7F2K - chain A; structure by X-ray diffraction, 2.10 A resolution.

# Chain A
Name: Isoform 3 of cAMP-specific 3', 5'-cyclic phosphodiesterase 4D
Organism: Homo sapiens
Notes: EC 3.1.4.53
UniProtKB: Q08499 (PDE4D_HUMAN), isoform Q08499-2; residues 1-507 here correspond to UniProt positions 167-673 (UniProt number = residue number + 166)
Sequence (507 residues; each row starts with the number of its first residue):
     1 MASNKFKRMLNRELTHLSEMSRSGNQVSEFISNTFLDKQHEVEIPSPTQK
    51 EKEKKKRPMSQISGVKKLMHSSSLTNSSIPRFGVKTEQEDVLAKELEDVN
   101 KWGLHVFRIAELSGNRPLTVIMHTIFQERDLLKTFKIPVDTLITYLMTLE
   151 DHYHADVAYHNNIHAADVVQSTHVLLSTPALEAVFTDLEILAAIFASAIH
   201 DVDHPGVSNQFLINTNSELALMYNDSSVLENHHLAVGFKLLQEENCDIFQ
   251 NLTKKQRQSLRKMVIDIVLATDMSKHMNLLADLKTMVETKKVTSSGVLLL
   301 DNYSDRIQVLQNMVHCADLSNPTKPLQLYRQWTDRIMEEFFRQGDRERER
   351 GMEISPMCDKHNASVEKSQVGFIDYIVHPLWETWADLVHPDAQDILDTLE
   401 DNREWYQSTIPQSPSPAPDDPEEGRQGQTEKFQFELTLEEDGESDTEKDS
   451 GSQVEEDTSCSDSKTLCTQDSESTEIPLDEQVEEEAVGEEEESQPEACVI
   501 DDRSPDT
Disordered / not traced: 1-87, 410-507
Bound ions: Zn2+: His164, His200, Asp201, Asp318 (together with 17a); Mg2+ near Asp201 (its only coordinating residue here)
Small-molecule neighbours: 17a (0X8; (E)-4-[8-methoxy-2,2-dimethyl-7-(3-methylbut-2-enyl)-9-oxidanyl-6-oxidanylidene-pyrano[3,2-b]xanthen-5-yl]oxybut-2-enoic acid): Tyr159, His160, His164, Asp201, Ser208, Met273, Asp318, Leu319, Asn321, Pro322, Tyr329, Trp332, Thr333, Ile336, Phe340, Met357, Gln369, Phe372

# In short
Ligands of chain A: 17a. His164, His200, Asp201 and Asp318 form the Zn2+ site.
Chain A is Isoform 3 of cAMP-specific 3', 5'-cyclic phosphodiesterase 4D (Homo sapiens); the structure,
Crystal structure of PDE4D catalytic domain complexed with compound 17a, was determined by X-ray diffraction
(same publication as 7F2L and 7F2M).
